8S7V - chains D and F of the 12 polymer chains in the assembly; structure by electron microscopy, 2.56 A resolution.

Chain D:
Protein: Methyl-coenzyme M reductase subunit beta
From: Methanococcus maripaludis
Notes: EC 2.8.4.1
Reference sequence: A0A2L1CBB3 (A0A2L1CBB3_METMI); numbering as in UniProt (aligned over 1-443)
Chain sequence (443 residues; each row starts with the number of its first residue):
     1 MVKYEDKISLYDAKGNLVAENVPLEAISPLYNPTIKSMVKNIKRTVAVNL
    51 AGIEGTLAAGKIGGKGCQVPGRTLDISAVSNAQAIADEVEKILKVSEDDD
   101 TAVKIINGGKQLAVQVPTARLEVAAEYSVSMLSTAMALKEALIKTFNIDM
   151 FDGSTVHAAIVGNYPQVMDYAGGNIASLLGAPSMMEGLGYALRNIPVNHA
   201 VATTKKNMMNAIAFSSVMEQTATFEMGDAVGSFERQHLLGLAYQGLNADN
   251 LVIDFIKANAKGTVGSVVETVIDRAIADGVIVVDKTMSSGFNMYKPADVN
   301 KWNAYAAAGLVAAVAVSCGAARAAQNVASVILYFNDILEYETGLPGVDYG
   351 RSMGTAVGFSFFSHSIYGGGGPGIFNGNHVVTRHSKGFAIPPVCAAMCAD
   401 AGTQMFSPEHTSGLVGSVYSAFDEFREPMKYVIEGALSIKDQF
Unresolved in the structure: 1
Differences from the reference sequence: conflict G173 (Ser in A0A2L1CBB3)
Small-molecule neighbours:
  - 1-thioethanesulfonic acid (COM): F361, S365, Y367
  - factor 430 (F43): S365, I366, Y367
  - Coenzyme B (TP7): F361, F362, Y367, G368, G369, H379, V380, V381
From the paper describing this entry:
  - conformationally variable residues (loop rearrangement): F361 to G371

Chain F:
Protein: Methyl-coenzyme M reductase subunit alpha
From: Methanococcus maripaludis
Notes: EC 2.8.4.1
Reference sequence: A0A2L1CBB0 (A0A2L1CBB0_METMI); residues 1-553 here = UniProt positions 1-553
Chain sequence (553 residues; numbered 1 to 553; the number before each row is that of its first residue):
     1 MEAEKRLFLKALKEKFEEDPKEKYTKFYTFGGWEQSARKREFVEANEKIV
    51 SEKRQGIPLYNPDIGVPLGQRKLMPYKLSNTDDYCEGDDLHFLNNAAIQQ
   101 LWDDIRRTVIVGMDTAHSVLEKRLGVEVTPETINEYMHTINHSLPGGAVV
   151 QEHMVEVHPSLAWDCYARIFTGDDELADELDSRFLIDINKLFPEEQAETL
   201 KAAIGKKTYQVSRVPSLVGRVCDGGTISRWSAMQIGMSFITAYKLCAGEA
   251 ATADFSYASKHADVIQMGNALPGRRARGPNEPGGIRFGILSDVVQTTRVS
   301 EDPVEQSLEVVATGAALYDQIWLGAYMSGGIGFTQYATASYTDDILDDFS
   351 YYALDYVEKKYGRMGTKATMDVVEDVAGEVTLYALEQYDDYPALLEDHFG
   401 GSQRAAVAAAASGIGVCMATGNSNAGVNGWYLSQILHKEYHSRLGFYGYD
   451 LQDQCGASNSLAIRNDEAAPLELRGPNYPNYAMNVGHQGEYAGIAQAAHS
   501 ARGDAFALNPLVKVAFADPMLVFDFSKPRKEIARGALREFEAAGERDVIL
   551 PAK
Unresolved in the structure: 1-5, 31-58
Differences from the reference sequence: variant S51 (Ala in A0A2L1CBB0)
Modified residues: H261 (N1-methylated histidine; MHS); R275 (5-methyl-arginine; AGM); Q403 (2-methyl-glutamine; MGN); G448 (thioglycin; GL3); C455 (S-methylcysteine; SMC)
Ion coordination: factor 430 Ni: Q151 (together with 1-thioethanesulfonic acid)
Small-molecule neighbours:
  - factor 430 (F43), molecule 1: A148, V149, V150, Q151, M154, M233, Q234, M237, A247
  - factor 430 (F43), molecule 2: G329, I331, G332, F333, T334, Q335, Y336, F399, G400, Q403, G445, F446
  - SHT (O-phosphono-N-{(2E)-7-[(2-sulfoethyl)dithio]hept-2-enoyl}-L-threonine): M327, S328, F333, Y336, F446, Y447, M483
  - Coenzyme B (TP7): R229, K260, H261

How chain D and chain F interact:
Contacting residue pairs (98; chain D residue first):
  I62(D) with P470(F), hydrophobic
  G63(D) with R286(F), hydrogen bond (backbone-side chain); L473(F)
  K65(D) with H261(F), hydrogen bond (side chain-backbone); A262(F), hydrogen bond (side chain-backbone); V264(F), hydrogen bond (side chain-backbone); N509(F)
  G66(D) with N509(F); P510(F)
  C67(D) with L508(F); N509(F), hydrogen bond
  Q68(D) with A203(F); F506(F); A507(F); L508(F), hydrogen bond (backbone-backbone)
  V69(D) with E472(F); H499(F); A507(F); L508(F), hydrophobic
  P70(D) with H499(F), hydrogen bond (backbone-side chain); D504(F); F506(F); A507(F)
  G71(D) with R502(F)
  R72(D) with N422(F); S423(F), hydrogen bond; N424(F), hydrogen bond; P470(F); E472(F), salt bridge
  L132(D) with N465(F), hydrogen bond (backbone-side chain)
  A135(D) with N465(F)
  M136(D) with I463(F); R464(F); N465(F)
  K139(D) with I463(F), hydrogen bond (side chain-backbone); R464(F); N465(F), hydrogen bond
  D149(D) with K367(F); A368(F)
  M150(D) with L461(F), hydrophobic
  F151(D) with A368(F); T369(F); N422(F); A425(F), hydrophobic; L461(F), hydrophobic
  G153(D) with I463(F)
  S154(D) with N424(F); A469(F), hydrogen bond (side chain-backbone); P470(F)
  H157(D) with N465(F); A468(F), hydrogen bond (side chain-backbone)
  A158(D) with P470(F); L473(F), hydrophobic
  N163(D) with R286(F), hydrogen bond; L473(F)
  Y164(D) with N465(F); D466(F)
  P165(D) with N465(F); A468(F); N477(F); Y478(F), hydrophobic
  Q166(D) with N269(F), hydrogen bond; G283(F), hydrogen bond (side chain-backbone); G284(F), hydrogen bond (side chain-backbone); R286(F); L473(F); G475(F), hydrogen bond (side chain-backbone); P476(F); N477(F), hydrogen bond (backbone-side chain); Y478(F)
  V167(D) with N269(F)
  Q325(D) with R123(F)
  S363(D) with E249(F); A250(F); A253(F)
  H364(D) with G248(F); E249(F), hydrogen bond (backbone-backbone); A250(F)
  S365(D) with T252(F); A253(F), hydrogen bond (backbone-backbone); S256(F)
  I366(D) with M233(F); M237(F), hydrophobic; T252(F); S256(F), hydrogen bond (backbone-side chain)
  Y367(D) with M233(F), hydrophobic; K260(F), hydrogen bond (backbone-side chain)
  G368(D) with S256(F), hydrogen bond (backbone-side chain); K260(F)
  G369(D) with Y257(F)
  G370(D) with A253(F)
  I374(D) with Y257(F), hydrophobic
  T403(D) with R123(F)
  M405(D) with T115(F); V119(F), hydrophobic; D254(F)
  F406(D) with D254(F); Y257(F), hydrophobic
Other interface residues (no listed pair), chain D (45 interface residues in all): T155, S183, F362, G371, G402, Q404
Other interface residues (no listed pair), chain F (61 interface residues in all): K122, D263, I265, L271, P272, I285, M370, R474, P479, L511

In short:
The interface between chain D and chain F involves 45 residues on one side and 61 on the other; the contacts
include 25 hydrogen bonds and 1 salt bridge. Polar contacts include R72(D)-E472(F), G63(D)-R286(F) and
K65(D)-H261(F). The paper reports conformational variability at F361(D).
Chain D is Methyl-coenzyme M reductase subunit beta and chain F is Methyl-coenzyme M reductase subunit alpha,
both from Methanococcus maripaludis; the structure, Methyl-coenzyme M reductase activation complex binding to
the A2 component, was determined by electron microscopy (same publication as 8S7X and 9H1L).
